3K1A - chains A and D of the 4 polymer chains in the assembly; structure by X-ray diffraction, 2.23 A resolution.

[Chain A]
Molecule: Nitrogenase molybdenum-iron protein alpha chain
Organism: Azotobacter vinelandii
Notes: EC 1.18.6.1
UniProtKB: P07328 (NIFD_AZOVI); numbering as in UniProt (aligned over 2-492)
Sequence (491 residues; row label = number of the first residue in the row):
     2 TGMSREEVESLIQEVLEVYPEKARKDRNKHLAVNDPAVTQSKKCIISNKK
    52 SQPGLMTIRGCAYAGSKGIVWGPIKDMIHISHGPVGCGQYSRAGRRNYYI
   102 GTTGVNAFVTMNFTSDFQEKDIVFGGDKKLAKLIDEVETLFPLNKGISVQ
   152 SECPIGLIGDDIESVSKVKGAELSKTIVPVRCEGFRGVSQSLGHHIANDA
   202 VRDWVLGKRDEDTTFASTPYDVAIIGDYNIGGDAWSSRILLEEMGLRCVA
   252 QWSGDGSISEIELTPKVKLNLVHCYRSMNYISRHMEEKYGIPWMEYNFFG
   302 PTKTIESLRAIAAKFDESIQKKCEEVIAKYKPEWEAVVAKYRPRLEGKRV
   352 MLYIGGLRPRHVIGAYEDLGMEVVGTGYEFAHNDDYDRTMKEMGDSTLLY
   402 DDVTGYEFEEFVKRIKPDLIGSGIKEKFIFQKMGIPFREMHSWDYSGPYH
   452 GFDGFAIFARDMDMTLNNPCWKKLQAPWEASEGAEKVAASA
Unresolved in the structure: 2-4, 36-44, 481-492
Differences from the reference sequence: engineered mutation I70 (Val in P07328)
Ion coordination: fe(8)-S(7) cluster Fe: C88, C154 (shared with 2 residues of chain B); fe(7)-mo-S(9)-n cluster Fe near C275 (its only coordinating residue here)
Small-molecule neighbours:
  - fe(7)-mo-S(9)-n cluster (CFN): I70, R96, H195, Y229, I231, C275, S278, I355, G356, G357, L358, R359, P360, F381, M441, H442
  - fe(8)-S(7) cluster (CLF): C62, Y64, P85, G87, C88, Y91, E153, C154, G185
  - 3-hydroxy-3-carboxy-adipic acid (HCA): A65, I70, R96, Q191, G424, I425, K426, E440, H442
Curated features (UniProtKB/Swiss-Prot):
  - binding site ([8Fe-7S] cluster): C62, C88, C154
  - binding site ([7Fe-Mo-9S-C-homocitryl] cluster): C275, H442
What the authors report for this chain:
  - conformationally variable residues: V106 to K121

[Chain D]
Molecule: Nitrogenase molybdenum-iron protein beta chain
Organism: Azotobacter vinelandii
Notes: EC 1.18.6.1
UniProtKB: P07329 (NIFK_AZOVI); residue numbers follow UniProt; this construct covers 2-523
Sequence (522 residues; numbered 2 to 523; the number before each row is that of its first residue):
     2 SQQVDKIKASYPLFLDQDYKDMLAKKRDGFEEKYPQDKIDEVFQWTTTKE
    52 YQELNFQREALTVNPAKACQPLGAVLCALGFEKTMPYVHGSQGCVAYFRS
   102 YFNRHFREPVSCVSDSMTEDAAVFGGQQNMKDGLQNCKATYKPDMIAVST
   152 TCMAEVIGDDLNAFINNSKKEGFIPDEFPVPFAHTPSFVGSHVTGWDNMF
   202 EGIARYFTLKSMDDKVVGSNKKINIVPGFETYLGNFRVIKRMLSEMGVGY
   252 SLLSDPEEVLDTPADGQFRMYAGGTTQEEMKDAPNALNTVLLQPWHLEKT
   302 KKFVEGTWKHEVPKLNIPMGLDWTDEFLMKVSEISGQPIPASLTKERGRL
   352 VDMMTDSHTWLHGKRFALWGDPDFVMGLVKFLLELGCEPVHILCHNGNKR
   402 WKKAVDAILAASPYGKNATVYIGKDLWHLRSLVFTDKPDFMIGNSYGKFI
   452 QRDTLHKGKEFEVPLIRIGFPIFDRHHLHRSTTLGYEGAMQILTTLVNSI
   502 LERLDEETRGMQATDYNHDLVR
Ion coordination: fe(8)-S(7) cluster Fe: C95, C153 (shared with 2 residues of chain C); Ca2+ site 1: R108, E109 (shared with 2 residues of chain B); Ca2+ site 2: D353, D357 (shared with 2 residues of chain B)
Small-molecule neighbours: fe(8)-S(7) cluster (CLF): C70, P72, S92, G94, C95, Y98, F99, T152, C153, S188
Curated features (UniProtKB/Swiss-Prot):
  - binding site ([8Fe-7S] cluster): C70, C95, C153, S188

[How chain A and chain D interact]
Contacting residue pairs (48):
  R93(A) - L521(D)
  A94(A) - L521(D)  hydrophobic
  R97(A) - D520(D)  salt bridge
  Y99(A) - Y517(D)
  Y99(A) - N518(D)  hydrogen bond
  Y99(A) - D520(D)  hydrogen bond
  Y100(A) - Y517(D)
  I101(A) - Q513(D)
  G102(A) - Q513(D)
  T103(A) - M512(D)
  T103(A) - Q513(D)  hydrogen bond
  T104(A) - M512(D)
  N107(A) - Q513(D)
  F429(A) - D357(D)
  Q432(A) - T356(D)
  Q432(A) - D357(D)  hydrogen bond
  K433(A) - D353(D)  salt bridge
  R439(A) - T360(D)
  Y446(A) - W361(D)  hydrophobic
  Y446(A) - V522(D)
  Y446(A) - R523(D)
  M465(A) - T360(D)
  M465(A) - H363(D)
  T466(A) - H359(D)  hydrogen bond
  T466(A) - T360(D)
  N469(A) - H359(D)
  N469(A) - H363(D)
  P470(A) - L384(D)
  P470(A) - E385(D)
  P470(A) - G387(D)
  P470(A) - Y415(D)
  C471(A) - T356(D)
  W472(A) - T356(D)
  K474(A) - L322(D)
  K474(A) - D323(D)  salt bridge
  K474(A) - R348(D)  hydrogen bond (backbone-side chain)
  K474(A) - V352(D)
  L475(A) - R348(D)
  Q476(A) - R348(D)  hydrogen bond (backbone-side chain)
  A477(A) - R348(D)
  P478(A) - D326(D)
  P478(A) - M330(D)  hydrophobic
  W479(A) - D326(D)
  W479(A) - M330(D)  hydrophobic
  W479(A) - I340(D)  hydrophobic
  W479(A) - T345(D)  hydrogen bond
  W479(A) - R348(D)
  W479(A) - Y487(D)
Other interface residues (no listed pair), chain A (30 interface residues in all): W236, N468, E480
Other interface residues (no listed pair), chain D (31 interface residues in all): L329, M355, D516

[In short]
Chain A and chain D form an interface of 30 and 31 residues respectively, with 8 hydrogen bonds and 3 salt
bridges. Polar contacts include R97(A)-D520(D), K433(A)-D353(D) and K474(A)-D323(D). Ligands of chain A:
3-hydroxy-3-carboxy-adipic acid, fe(7)-mo-S(9)-n cluster and fe(8)-S(7) cluster. Chain D binds fe(8)-S(7)
cluster. The paper reports conformational variability at V106(A).
Here chain A is Nitrogenase molybdenum-iron protein alpha chain and chain D is Nitrogenase molybdenum-iron
protein beta chain, both from Azotobacter vinelandii. Entry 3K1A (Insights into substrate binding at
FeMo-cofactor in nitrogenase from the structure of an alpha-70Ile MoFe protein ...) was determined by X-ray
diffraction.
